6BYJ - chains A and G of the 4 polymer chains in the assembly; structure by X-ray diffraction, 2.90 A resolution.

[Chain A]
Protein: 14-3-3 protein gamma
From: Homo sapiens
Reference sequence: P61981 (1433G_HUMAN); residues 2-241 here = UniProt positions 2-241
Chain sequence (240 residues; each row starts with the number of its first residue):
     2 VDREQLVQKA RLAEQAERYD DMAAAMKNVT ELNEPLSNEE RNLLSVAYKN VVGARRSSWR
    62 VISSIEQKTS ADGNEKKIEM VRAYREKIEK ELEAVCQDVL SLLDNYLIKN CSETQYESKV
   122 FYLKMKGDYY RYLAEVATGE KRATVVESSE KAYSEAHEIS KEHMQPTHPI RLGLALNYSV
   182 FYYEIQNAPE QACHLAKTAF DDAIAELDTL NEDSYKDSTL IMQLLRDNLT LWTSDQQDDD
Small-molecule neighbours: N-acetylglucosamine (NAG; 2-acetamido-2-deoxy-beta-D-glucopyranose): Lys-50, Arg-57, Asp-129, Arg-132, Tyr-133, Glu-136, Asn-178, Val-181, Glu-185
Reported in the primary citation:
  - mutagenesis - R57E, R132E, Y133E: unchanged binding to glycopeptides
  - mutagenesis - N178Y, V181W: abolished binding to O-GlcNAcylated ligands
  - binding site for N-acetylglucosamine: Asp-129, Asn-178, Glu-185
  - mutagenesis - R57E: unchanged binding to GlcNDAz crosslinking
  - mutagenesis - R57E, R132E, Y133E: unchanged binding to TSTTATPPVSQASSTTTSTW O-GlcNac peptide (chain G)
  - mutagenesis - R57E: unchanged binding to endogenous OGT substrates

[Chain G]
Protein: TSTTATPPVSQASSTTTSTW O-GlcNac peptide
Chain sequence (20 residues; row label = number of the first residue in the row):
   496 TSTTATPPVS QASSTTTSTW
Not modelled in the structure: 496-499, 513-515
Covalent attachments: N-acetylglucosamine (NAG) linked to Ser-505

[How chain A and chain G interact]
Pairs across the interface (32):
  Asn-39(A) with Ser-509(G); Thr-510(G)
  Glu-40(A) with Thr-511(G)
  Asn-43(A) with Ser-508(G); Ser-509(G), hydrogen bond (side chain-backbone)
  Ser-46(A) with Ala-507(G), hydrogen bond (side chain-backbone)
  Val-47(A) with Ala-507(G); Ser-508(G)
  Arg-61(A) with Ala-500(G); Pro-502(G)
  Phe-122(A) with Ser-509(G)
  Lys-125(A) with Gln-506(G), hydrogen bond (side chain-backbone)
  Pro-170(A) with Thr-510(G)
  Ile-171(A) with Ser-509(G)
  Leu-177(A) with Val-504(G); Ser-505(G); Gln-506(G)
  Asn-178(A) with Ser-505(G); Gln-506(G), hydrogen bond (side chain-backbone)
  Val-181(A) with Pro-503(G), hydrophobic; Val-504(G)
  Glu-185(A) with Thr-501(G); Pro-502(G); Pro-503(G)
  Asp-214(A) with Thr-512(G)
  Ile-222(A) with Gln-506(G)
  Leu-225(A) with Val-504(G), hydrophobic; Ser-505(G); Gln-506(G)
  Asn-229(A) with Pro-503(G); Val-504(G), hydrogen bond (side chain-backbone)
  Trp-233(A) with Pro-503(G)
Interface residues without a listed pair, chain A (24 interface residues in all): Arg-42, Ser-215, Asp-218, Asp-228, Leu-232
From the paper, about this interface:
  - interface residues, chain A: Asn-178(A), Val-181(A), Leu-225(A), Asp-228(A), Asn-229(A)

[Summary]
Chain A and chain G form an interface of 24 and 13 residues respectively; the contacts include 5 hydrogen
bonds. Polar contacts include Asn-43(A)/Ser-509(G), Ser-46(A)/Ala-507(G) and Lys-125(A)/Gln-506(G). From the
paper: a binding site for N-acetylglucosamine at Asp-129(A), Asn-178(A) and Glu-185(A); N178Y and V181W of
chain A abolish binding to O-GlcNAcylated ligands; 5 substitutions were tested in all.
Here chain A is 14-3-3 protein gamma (Homo sapiens) and chain G is TSTTATPPVSQASSTTTSTW O-GlcNac peptide.
Entry 6BYJ (Structure of human 14-3-3 gamma bound to O-GlcNAc peptide) was determined by X-ray diffraction
together with 6BYK, 6BYL and 6BZD from the same study.
